Entry 6YLY (electron microscopy, 3.80 A resolution); this record covers chains G and 1 of the 49 polymer chains in the assembly.

[Chain G]
Name: 60S ribosomal protein L8-A
Source organism: Saccharomyces cerevisiae
Reference sequence: P17076 (RL8A_YEAST); residue numbers follow UniProt; this construct covers 1-256
Chain sequence (256 residues; each row starts with the number of its first residue):
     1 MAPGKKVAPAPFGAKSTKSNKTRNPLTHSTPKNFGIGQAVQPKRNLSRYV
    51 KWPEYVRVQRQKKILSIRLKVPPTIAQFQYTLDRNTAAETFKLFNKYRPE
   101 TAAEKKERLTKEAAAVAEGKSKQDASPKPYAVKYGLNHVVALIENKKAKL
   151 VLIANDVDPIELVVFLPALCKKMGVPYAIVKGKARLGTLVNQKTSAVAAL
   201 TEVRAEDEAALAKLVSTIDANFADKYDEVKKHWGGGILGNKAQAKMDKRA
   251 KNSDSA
Disordered / not traced: 1-23, 254-256

[Chain 1]
Molecule: 25S rRNA
Source organism: Saccharomyces cerevisiae
Sequence (3396 nucleotides; row label = number of the first residue in the row):
     1 GUUUGACCUCAAAUCAGGUAGGAGUACCCGCUGAACUUAAGCAUAUCAAU
    51 AAGCGGAGGAAAAGAAACCAACCGGGAUUGCCUUAGUAACGGCGAGUGAA
   101 GCGGCAAAAGCUCAAAUUUGAAAUCUGGUACCUUCGGUGCCCGAGUUGUA
   151 AUUUGGAGAGGGCAACUUUGGGGCCGUUCCUUGUCUAUGUUCCUUGGAAC
   201 AGGACGUCAUAGAGGGUGAGAAUCCCGUGUGGCGAGGAGUGCGGUUCUUU
   251 GUAAAGUGCCUUCGAAGAGUCGAGUUGUUUGGGAAUGCAGCUCUAAGUGG
   301 GUGGUAAAUUCCAUCUAAAGCUAAAUAUUGGCGAGAGACCGAUAGCGAAC
   351 AAGUACAGUGAUGGAAAGAUGAAAAGAACUUUGAAAAGAGAGUGAAAAAG
   401 UACGUGAAAUUGUUGAAAGGGAAGGGCAUUUGAUCAGACAUGGUGUUUUG
   451 UGCCCUCUGCUCCUUGUGGGUAGGGGAAUCUCGCAUUUCACUGGGCCAGC
   501 AUCAGUUUUGGUGGCAGGAUAAAUCCAUAGGAAUGUAGCUUGCCUCGGUA
   551 AGUAUUAUAGCCUGUGGGAAUACUGCCAGCUGGGACUGAGGACUGCGACG
   601 UAAGUCAAGGAUGCUGGCAUAAUGGUUAUAUGCCGCCCGUCUUGAAACAC
   651 GGACCAAGGAGUCUAACGUCUAUGCGAGUGUUUGGGUGUAAAACCCAUAC
   701 GCGUAAUGAAAGUGAACGUAGGUUGGGGCCUCGCAAGAGGUGCACAAUCG
   751 ACCGAUCCUGAUGUCUUCGGAUGGAUUUGAGUAAGAGCAUAGCUGUUGGG
   801 ACCCGAAAGAUGGUGAACUAUGCCUGAAUAGGGUGAAGCCAGAGGAAACU
   851 CUGGUGGAGGCUCGUAGCGGUUCUGACGUGCAAAUCGAUCGUCGAAUUUG
   901 GGUAUAGGGGCGAAAGACUAAUCGAACCAUCUAGUAGCUGGUUCCUGCCG
   951 AAGUUUCCCUCAGGAUAGCAGAAGCUCGUAUCAGUUUUAUGAGGUAAAGC
  1001 GAAUGAUUAGAGGUUCCGGGGUCGAAAUGACCUUGACCUAUUCUCAAACU
  1051 UUAAAUAUGUAAGAAGUCCUUGUUACUUAAUUGAACGUGGACAUUUGAAU
  1101 GAAGAGCUUUUAGUGGGCCAUUUUUGGUAAGCAGAACUGGCGAUGCGGGA
  1151 UGAACCGAACGUAGAGUUAAGGUGCCGGAAUACACGCUCAUCAGACACCA
  1201 CAAAAGGUGUUAGUUCAUCUAGACAGCCGGACGGUGGCCAUGGAAGUCGG
  1251 AAUCCGCUAAGGAGUGUGUAACAACUCACCGGCCGAAUGAACUAGCCCUG
  1301 AAAAUGGAUGGCGCUCAAGCGUGUUACCUAUACUCUACCGUCAGGGUUGA
  1351 UAUGAUGCCCUGACGAGUAGGCAGGCGUGGAGGUCAGUGACGAAGCCUAG
  1401 ACCGUAAGGUCGGGUCGAACGGCCUCUAGUGCAGAUCUUGGUGGUAGUAG
  1451 CAAAUAUUCAAAUGAGAACUUUGAAGACUGAAGUGGGGAAAGGUUCCACG
  1501 UCAACAGCAGUUGGACGUGGGUUAGUCGAUCCUAAGAGAUGGGGAAGCUC
  1551 CGUUUCAAAGGCCUGAUUUUAUGCAGGCCACCAUCGAAAGGGAAUCCGGU
  1601 UAAGAUUCCGGAACCUGGAUAUGGAUUCUUCACGGUAACGUAACUGAAUG
  1651 UGGAGACGUCGGCGCGAGCCCUGGGAGGAGUUAUCUUUUCUUCUUAACAG
  1701 CUUAUCACCCCGGAAUUGGUUUAUCCGGAGAUGGGGUCUUAUGGCUGGAA
  1751 GAGGCCAGCACCUUUGCUGGCUCCGGUGCGCUUGUGACGGCCCGUGAAAA
  1801 UCCACAGGAAGGAAUAGUUUUCAUGCCAGGUCGUACUGAUAACCGCAGCA
  1851 GGUCUCCAAGGUGAACAGCCUCUAGUUGAUAGAAUAAUGUAGAUAAGGGA
  1901 AGUCGGCAAAAUAGAUCCGUAACUUCGGGAUAAGGAUUGGCUCUAAGGGU
  1951 CGGGUAGUGAGGGCCUUGGUCAGACGCAGCGGGCGUGCUUGUGGACUGCU
  2001 UGGUGGGGCUUGCUCUGCUAGGCGGACUACUUGCGUGCCUUGUUGUAGAC
  2051 GGCCUUGGUAGGUCUCUUGUAGACCGUCGCUUGCUACAAUUAACGAUCAA
  2101 CUUAGAACUGGUACGGACAAGGGGAAUCUGACUGUCUAAUUAAAACAUAG
  2151 CAUUGCGAUGGUCAGAAAGUGAUGUUGACGCAAUGUGAUUUCUGCCCAGU
  2201 GCUCUGAAUGUCAAAGUGAAGAAAUUCAACCAAGCGCGGGUAAACGGCGG
  2251 GAGUAACUAUGACUCUCUUAAGGUAGCCAAAUGCCUCGUCAUCUAAUUAG
  2301 UGACGCGCAUGAAUGGAUUAACGAGAUUCCCACUGUCCCUAUCUACUAUC
  2351 UAGCGAAACCACAGCCAAGGGAACGGGCUUGGCAGAAUCAGCGGGGAAAG
  2401 AAGACCCUGUUGAGCUUGACUCUAGUUUGACAUUGUGAAGAGACAUAGAG
  2451 GGUGUAGAAUAAGUGGGAGCUUCGGCGCCAGUGAAAUACCACUACCUUUA
  2501 UAGUUUCUUUACUUAUUCAAUGAAGCGGAGCUGGAAUUCAUUUUCCACGU
  2551 UCUAGCAUUCAAGGUCCCAUUCGGGGCUGAUCCGGGUUGAAGACAUUGUC
  2601 AGGUGGGGAGUUUGGCUGGGGCGGCACAUCUGUUAAACGAUAACGCAGAU
  2651 GUCCUAAGGGGGGCUCAUGGAGAACAGAAAUCUCCAGUAGAACAAAAGGG
  2701 UAAAAGCCCCCUUGAUUUUGAUUUUCAGUGUGAAUACAAACCAUGAAAGU
  2751 GUGGCCUAUCGAUCCUUUAGUCCCUCGGAAUUUGAGGCUAGAGGUGCCAG
  2801 AAAAGUUACCACAGGGAUAACUGGCUUGUGGCAGUCAAGCGUUCAUAGCG
  2851 ACAUUGCUUUUUGAUUCUUCGAUGUCGGCUCUUCCUAUCAUACCGAAGCA
  2901 GAAUUCGGUAAGCGUUGGAUUGUUCACCCACUAAUAGGGAACGUGAGCUG
  2951 GGUUUAGACCGUCGUGAGACAGGUUAGUUUUACCCUACUGAUGAAUGUUA
  3001 CCGCAAUAGUAAUUGAACUUAGUACGAGAGGAACAGUUCAUUCGGAUAAU
  3051 UGGUUUUUGCGGCUGUCUGAUCAGGCAUUGCCGCGAAGCUACCAUCCGCU
  3101 GGAUUAUGGCUGAACGCCUCUAAGUCAGAAUCCAUGCUAGAACGCGGUGA
  3151 UUUCUUUGCUCCACACAAUAUAGAUGGAUACGAAUAAGGCGUCCUUGUGG
  3201 CGUCGCUGAACCAUAGCAGGCUAGCAACGGUGCACUUGGCGGAAAGGCCU
  3251 UGGGUGCUUGCUGGCGAAUUGCAAUGUCAUUUUGCGUGGGGAUAAAUCAU
  3301 UUGUAUACGACUUAGAUGUACAACGGGGUAUUGUAAGCAGUAGAGUAGCC
  3351 UUGUUGUUACGAUCUGCUGAGAUUAAGCCUUUGUUGUCUGAUUUGU
Disordered / not traced: 1-2, 441-493, 643-647, 994-1053, 1070-1089, 1567-1573, 1954-2092, 2192-2312, 2371-2375, 2398-2421, 2446-2500, 2607-2767, 2791-2818, 2941-2980

[How chain G and chain 1 interact]
Pairs across the interface (110):
  Asn24(G) with G2564(1), phosphate contact
  Thr27(G) with A2562(1), phosphate contact; G2563(1), hydrogen bond to the phosphate
  His28(G) with A2562(1), hydrogen bond to the sugar; G2563(1), sugar contact
  Ser29(G) with A2562(1), base contact; G2563(1), sugar contact
  Thr30(G) with A2561(1), base contact; A2562(1), hydrogen bond to the base
  Pro31(G) with A2561(1), base contact; A2562(1), base contact
  Lys32(G) with A2561(1), hydrogen bond to the sugar
  Asn33(G) with G2549(1), hydrogen bond to the base
  Gly35(G) with G2549(1), base contact
  Ile36(G) with U2550(1), base contact
  Gln38(G) with G2549(1), hydrogen bond to the sugar; U2550(1), hydrogen bond to the sugar
  Gln41(G) with G2525(1), hydrogen bond to the base
  Pro42(G) with A2524(1), hydrogen bond to the base; A2580(1), base contact
  Lys43(G) with C1578(1), salt bridge to the phosphate; C1579(1), salt bridge to the phosphate
  Arg44(G) with A2524(1), hydrogen bond to the base; G2525(1), base contact
  Leu46(G) with A2524(1), sugar contact
  Ser47(G) with G2585(1), hydrogen bond to the base
  Arg48(G) with C2526(1), hydrogen bond to the base; G2584(1), base contact; G2585(1), base contact; G2586(1), sugar contact; U2587(1), hydrogen bond to the phosphate; U2588(1), salt bridge to the phosphate
  Tyr49(G) with A2523(1), hydrogen bond to the sugar; A2524(1), sugar contact; G2525(1), hydrogen bond to the sugar; C2526(1), base contact; U2587(1), sugar contact
  Val50(G) with A2523(1), base contact
  Lys51(G) with A1557(1), salt bridge to the phosphate; A2523(1), base contact
  Pro53(G) with A1558(1), phosphate contact
  Glu54(G) with C1556(1), sugar contact; A1557(1), phosphate contact; A1558(1), hydrogen bond to the phosphate
  Tyr55(G) with C10(1), sugar contact; A1558(1), hydrogen bond to the base
  Arg57(G) with A2523(1), base contact
  Arg60(G) with G2585(1), base contact
  Ile64(G) with G2586(1), phosphate contact
  Arg68(G) with U2514(1), salt bridge to the phosphate; G2586(1), salt bridge to the phosphate
  Leu69(G) with U2514(1), base contact
  Lys70(G) with U2436(1), hydrogen bond to the phosphate; G2437(1), salt bridge to the phosphate
  Glu100(G) with A121(1), base contact
  Lys105(G) with A121(1), hydrogen bond to the sugar; A123(1), salt bridge to the phosphate
  Arg108(G) with A121(1), hydrogen bond to the base
  Asp124(G) with G120(1), base contact
  Ser126(G) with G120(1), hydrogen bond to the base; A121(1), base contact
  Pro127(G) with G120(1), hydrogen bond to the base; A121(1), base contact
  Lys128(G) with G120(1), base contact
  Pro129(G) with G120(1), sugar contact; A121(1), base contact
  Lys133(G) with U119(1), hydrogen bond to the sugar; G120(1), salt bridge to the phosphate
  Tyr134(G) with U146(1), hydrogen bond to the base
  Gly135(G) with U146(1), hydrogen bond to the base; G148(1), base contact
  Leu136(G) with U147(1), phosphate contact; G148(1), hydrogen bond to the base
  Asn137(G) with G148(1), hydrogen bond to the base
  His138(G) with U119(1), stacking on the base; G148(1), hydrogen bond to the base
  Ala141(G) with U117(1), base contact
  Leu142(G) with U117(1), base contact
  Lys147(G) with U117(1), hydrogen bond to the base
  Val157(G) with U147(1), base contact
  Pro159(G) with U147(1), base contact
  Leu162(G) with U147(1), base contact
  Lys183(G) with U147(1), hydrogen bond to the base
  Ala184(G) with A6(1), base contact; C7(1), sugar contact
  Gln192(G) with G145(1), hydrogen bond to the base
  Lys193(G) with C7(1), phosphate contact; C8(1), phosphate contact; A144(1), salt bridge to the phosphate; G145(1), salt bridge to the phosphate
  Thr194(G) with C7(1), sugar contact; U147(1), phosphate contact
  Ser195(G) with U146(1), sugar contact; U147(1), phosphate contact
  Ala196(G) with U147(1), phosphate contact
  Glu202(G) with G120(1), phosphate contact
  Gly239(G) with G2586(1), base contact
  Asn240(G) with G2527(1), base contact; G2584(1), hydrogen bond to the base; G2586(1), base contact
  Lys241(G) with C2526(1), hydrogen bond to the base; G2527(1), sugar contact; G2584(1), base contact; G2586(1), hydrogen bond to the base; U2588(1), salt bridge to the phosphate
  Ala242(G) with G2586(1), hydrogen bond to the base
  Lys245(G) with U2513(1), salt bridge to the phosphate
  Lys248(G) with G2528(1), phosphate contact; A2529(1), salt bridge to the phosphate
  Lys251(G) with U2544(1), salt bridge to the phosphate
Also at the interface, not in a pair above, chain G (77 interface residues in all): Phe34, Gly37, Val40, Trp52, Gln59, Leu65, Gln123, Asn145, Asp156, Thr188, Asn191, Ala244
Also at the interface, not in a pair above, chain 1 (48 interface residues in all): U9, A122, C2545, A2557, G2589

[Overview]
Chain G and chain 1 form an interface of 77 and 48 residues respectively; the contacts include 35 hydrogen
bonds, 15 salt bridges and 1 aromatic stacking contact. Among the polar pairs are Thr30(G)-A2562(1),
Asn33(G)-G2549(1) and Gln41(G)-G2525(1).
Here chain G is 60S ribosomal protein L8-A and chain 1 is 25S rRNA, both from Saccharomyces cerevisiae. Entry
6YLY (pre-60S State NE2 (TAP-Flag-Nop53)) was determined by electron microscopy, deposited together with 6YLE,
6YLF and 6YLX.
